PDB entry 7EJW | X-ray diffraction, 1.98 A resolution | chains A and B of the 4 polymer chains in the assembly

== Chain A (and B) ==
Molecule: Transcriptional antiactivator FleN
From: Pseudomonas aeruginosa PAO1
Notes: chain B of this document is another copy of the same molecule, construct and numbering; everything in this record applies to it too
UniProtKB: G3XD64 (G3XD64_PSEAE); residue numbers follow UniProt; this construct covers 1-280
Amino-acid sequence (285 residues; numbered -4 to 280; the number before each row is that of its first residue; numbers below 1 keep their minus sign (Gly-4 is residue -4)):
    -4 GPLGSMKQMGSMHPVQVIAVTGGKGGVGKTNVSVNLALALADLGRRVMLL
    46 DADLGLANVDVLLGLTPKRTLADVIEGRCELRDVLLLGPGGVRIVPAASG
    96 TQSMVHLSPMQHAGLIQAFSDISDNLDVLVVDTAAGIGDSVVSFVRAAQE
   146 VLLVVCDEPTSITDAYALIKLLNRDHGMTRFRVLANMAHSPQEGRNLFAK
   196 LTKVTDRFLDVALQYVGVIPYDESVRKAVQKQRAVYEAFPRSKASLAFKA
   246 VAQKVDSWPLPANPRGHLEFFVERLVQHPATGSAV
Disordered / not traced: -4 to 6 (chain B: -4 to 7, 273-280)
Differences from the reference sequence: expression tag (-4 to 0)
Bound ions: Mg2+ site 1: Thr25 (together with ATP-gamma-S); Mg2+ site 2: Ser115, Glu268, Val280
Residues lining bound ligands:
  - ATP-gamma-S (AGS; phosphothiophosphoric acid-adenylate ester): Lys19, Gly20, Glu153
  - ATP-gamma-S: Lys19, Gly20, Gly21, Val22, Gly23, Lys24, Thr25, Asn26, Asp48, Asn53, Asp127, Ala130, Asn181, Met182, Ile214, Pro215, Tyr216, Asp217, Val220, Arg221, Val224
UniProt features mapped onto this chain:
  - binding site (ATP): Lys19 to Asn26, Glu153, Asn181, Pro215 to Asp217, Arg221
From the paper describing this entry:
  - binding site for ATP-gamma-S: Lys19, Glu153
  - mutagenesis - K19A, E153A: abolished binding to Transcriptional regulator FleQ
  - mutagenesis - D48A: unchanged binding to Transcriptional regulator FleQ
  - conformationally variable residues (order/disorder transition): Ala257 to His273
  - mutagenesis - L263W: unchanged catalytic activity
  - self-association interface (contacts with another copy of this molecule): Lys19, Glu153
  - mutagenesis - L263W: abolished signaling

== How chain A and chain B interact ==
Pairs across the interface - 63 pairs, chain A then chain B:
  Gly18(A) - Leu51(B)
  Lys19(A) - Asn53(B)
  Gly20(A) - Gly20(B)
  Gly20(A) - Gly21(B)
  Gly21(A) - Gly20(B)  hydrogen bond (backbone-backbone)
  Gly21(A) - Gly21(B)
  Gly50(A) - Ile132(B)
  Leu51(A) - Gly18(B)
  Leu51(A) - Gly131(B)
  Leu51(A) - Ile132(B)  hydrophobic
  Leu51(A) - Asp159(B)
  Leu51(A) - Ala162(B)  hydrophobic
  Asn53(A) - Lys19(B)
  Asn53(A) - Thr155(B)
  Asn53(A) - Asp159(B)  hydrogen bond
  Val56(A) - Pro154(B)
  Val56(A) - Thr155(B)
  Val56(A) - Thr158(B)
  Leu57(A) - Thr155(B)
  Ser94(A) - Thr158(B)
  Ser94(A) - Ala162(B)
  Gly95(A) - Ile132(B)
  Gly95(A) - Ala162(B)
  Gly95(A) - Arg169(B)  hydrogen bond (backbone-side chain)
  Thr96(A) - Arg169(B)
  Gln97(A) - Arg169(B)
  Gln97(A) - Asp170(B)
  Val100(A) - Ile132(B)  hydrophobic
  Val100(A) - Gly133(B)
  Val100(A) - Leu166(B)  hydrophobic
  His101(A) - Asp134(B)  salt bridge
  Ala130(A) - Ala130(B)  hydrophobic
  Gly131(A) - Leu51(B)
  Ile132(A) - Gly50(B)
  Ile132(A) - Leu51(B)  hydrophobic
  Ile132(A) - Ser94(B)
  Ile132(A) - Gly95(B)
  Ile132(A) - Val100(B)  hydrophobic
  Asp152(A) - Gln225(B)  hydrogen bond (backbone-side chain)
  Glu153(A) - Val224(B)
  Glu153(A) - Gln225(B)
  Pro154(A) - Val56(B)  hydrophobic
  Pro154(A) - Val224(B)
  Pro154(A) - Gln227(B)
  Thr155(A) - Asn53(B)
  Thr155(A) - Val56(B)
  Thr155(A) - Leu57(B)
  Thr158(A) - Ser94(B)
  Asp159(A) - Leu51(B)
  Asp159(A) - Asn53(B)  hydrogen bond
  Ala162(A) - Leu51(B)  hydrophobic
  Ala162(A) - Ser94(B)
  Leu166(A) - Val100(B)  hydrophobic
  Arg169(A) - Gly95(B)  hydrogen bond (side chain-backbone)
  Arg169(A) - Gln97(B)
  Asp170(A) - Gln97(B)
  His184(A) - Arg221(B)
  Arg221(A) - His184(B)  hydrogen bond
  Val224(A) - Glu153(B)
  Val224(A) - Pro154(B)
  Gln225(A) - Asp152(B)  hydrogen bond (side chain-backbone)
  Gln225(A) - Glu153(B)
  Gln227(A) - Pro154(B)
Other interface residues (no listed pair), chain A (35 interface residues in all): Ala52, Gly133
Other interface residues (no listed pair), chain B (36 interface residues in all): Ala52, Thr96, Lys165

== Overview ==
35 residues of chain A and 36 residues of chain B are in contact, with 8 hydrogen bonds and 1 salt bridge.
Among the polar pairs are His101(A)-Asp134(B), Asn53(A)-Asp159(B) and Gly95(A)-Arg169(B). The paper reports a
binding site for ATP-gamma-S at Lys19(A) and Glu153(A); K19A and E153A of chain A abolish binding to
Transcriptional regulator FleQ; 4 substitutions were tested in all.
Chain A and chain B are both Transcriptional antiactivator FleN (Pseudomonas aeruginosa PAO1); the structure,
Crystal structure of FleN in complex with FleQ AAA+ doamain, was determined by X-ray diffraction.
